2Q6J - chains A and C of the 4 polymer chains in the assembly; structure by X-ray diffraction, 2.70 A resolution.

Chain A:
Name: Estrogen receptor
From: Homo sapiens
UniProt: P03372 (ESR1_HUMAN); residue numbers follow UniProt; this construct covers 298-554
Chain sequence (258 residues; numbered 297 to 554; the number before each row is that of its first residue):
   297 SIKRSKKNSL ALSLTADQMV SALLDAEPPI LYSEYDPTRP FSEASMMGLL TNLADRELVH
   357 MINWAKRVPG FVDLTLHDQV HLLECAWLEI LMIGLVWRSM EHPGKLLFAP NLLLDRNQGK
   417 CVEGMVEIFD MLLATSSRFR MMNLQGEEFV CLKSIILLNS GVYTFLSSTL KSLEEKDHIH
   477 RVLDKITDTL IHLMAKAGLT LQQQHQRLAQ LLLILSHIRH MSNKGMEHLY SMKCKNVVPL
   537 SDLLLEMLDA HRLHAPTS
Unresolved in the structure: 297-305, 461-462, 550-554
Differences from the reference sequence: cloning artifact (297); engineered mutation S537 (Tyr in P03372)
Small-molecule neighbours: A48 (4-[(dimesitylboryl)(2,2,2-trifluoroethyl)amino]phenol): M343, L346, T347, A350, E353, W383, L384, L387, M388, L391, R394, F404, V418, E419, G420, M421, I424, F425, L428, G521, H524, L525, M528, L540

Chain C:
Name: GRIP peptide
From: Mus musculus
UniProt: Q8BN74 (Q8BN74_MOUSE); residue numbers follow UniProt; this construct covers 686-698
Chain sequence (13 residues; numbered 686 to 698; the number before each row is that of its first residue):
   686 KHKILHRLLQ DSS
Unresolved in the structure: 686-687, 698

Chain A / chain C interface:
Contacting residue pairs (20; chain A residue first):
  I358(A) - L690(C)  hydrophobic
  I358(A) - L694(C)  hydrophobic
  K362(A) - L693(C)  hydrogen bond (side chain-backbone)
  K362(A) - L694(C)  hydrogen bond (side chain-backbone)
  K362(A) - D696(C)  hydrogen bond (side chain-backbone)
  L372(A) - H691(C)
  L372(A) - Q695(C)
  Q375(A) - L694(C)
  V376(A) - L690(C)
  V376(A) - H691(C)
  V376(A) - L694(C)  hydrophobic
  L379(A) - L694(C)  hydrophobic
  E380(A) - L690(C)
  D538(A) - I689(C)
  L539(A) - I689(C)  hydrophobic
  L539(A) - L690(C)
  E542(A) - K688(C)  hydrogen bond (side chain-backbone)
  E542(A) - I689(C)  hydrogen bond (side chain-backbone)
  E542(A) - L690(C)  hydrogen bond (side chain-backbone)
  M543(A) - L690(C)  hydrophobic
Interface residues without a listed pair, chain A (12 interface residues in all): F367

Overview:
12 residues of chain A and 8 residues of chain C are in contact, with 6 hydrogen bonds. Polar contacts include
K362(A)-L693(C), K362(A)-L694(C) and K362(A)-D696(C). Chain A binds compound A48.
Here chain A is Estrogen receptor (Homo sapiens) and chain C is GRIP peptide (Mus musculus). Entry 2Q6J
(Crystal Structure of Estrogen Receptor alpha Complexed to a B-N Substituted Ligand) was determined by X-ray
diffraction.
